Entry 4P5D (X-ray diffraction, 2.11 A resolution); this record covers chain C.

Chain C:
Protein: 2'-deoxynucleoside 5'-phosphate N-hydrolase 1
From: Rattus norvegicus
Notes: EC 3.2.2.-
UniProt: O35820 (DNPH1_RAT); residues 11-151 here = UniProt positions 11-151
Amino-acid sequence (152 residues; numbered 8 to 159; the number before each row is that of its first residue):
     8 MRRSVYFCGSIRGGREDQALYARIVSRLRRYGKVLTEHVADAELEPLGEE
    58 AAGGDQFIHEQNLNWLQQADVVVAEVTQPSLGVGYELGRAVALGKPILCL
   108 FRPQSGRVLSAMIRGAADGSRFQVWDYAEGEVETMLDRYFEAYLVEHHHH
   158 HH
Disordered / not traced: 8-9, 152-159
Construct notes: initiating methionine (8); expression tag (9-10, 152-159); engineered mutation Asn69 (Asp in O35820)
Residues lining bound ligands: N6P (6-(naphthalen-2-yl)-9-(5-O-phosphono-beta-D-ribofuranosyl)-9H-purine): Tyr13, Phe14, Cys15, Gly16, Ser17, Ile18, Arg19, Gly20, His45, Val46, Pro53, Glu57, Ala58, Ile65, Asn69, Ser87, Leu88, Gly89, Val90, Glu93, Ser117, Ala118, Met119

In short:
Chain C binds compound N6P.
Chain C is 2'-deoxynucleoside 5'-phosphate N-hydrolase 1 (Rattus norvegicus); the structure, Crystal structure
of rat DNPH1 (rcl) with 6-naphthyl-purine-riboside-monophosphate, was determined by X-ray diffraction (same
publication as 4P5E).
